Entry 8FCZ (X-ray diffraction, 3.70 A resolution); this record covers chains A and C of the 4 polymer chains in the assembly.

== Chain A ==
Name: Rhodopsin
Source organism: Bos taurus
UniProtKB: P02699 (OPSD_BOVIN); numbering as in UniProt (aligned over 1-348)
Amino-acid sequence (348 residues; each row starts with the number of its first residue):
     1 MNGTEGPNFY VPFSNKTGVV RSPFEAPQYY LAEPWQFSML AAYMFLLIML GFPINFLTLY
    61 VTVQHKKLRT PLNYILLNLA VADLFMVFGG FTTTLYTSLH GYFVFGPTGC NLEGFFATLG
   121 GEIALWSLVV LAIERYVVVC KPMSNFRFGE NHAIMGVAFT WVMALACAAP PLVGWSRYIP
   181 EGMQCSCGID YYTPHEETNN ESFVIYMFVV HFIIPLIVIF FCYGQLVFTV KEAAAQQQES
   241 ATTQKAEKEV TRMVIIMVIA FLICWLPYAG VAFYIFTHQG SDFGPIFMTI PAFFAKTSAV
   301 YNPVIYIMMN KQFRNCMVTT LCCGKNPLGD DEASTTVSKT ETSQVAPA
Unresolved in the structure: 148-150, 231-240, 324-348
Cystine bridges: Cys-110/Cys-187
Covalent attachments: N-acetylglucosamine (NAG) linked to Asn-2; glycan linked to Asn-15; retinal (RET) linked to Lys-296
Ligand contacts: retinal (RET): Glu-113, Gly-114, Ala-117, Thr-118, Gly-121, Glu-122, Leu-125, Ser-186, Cys-187, Gly-188, Ile-189, Tyr-191, Met-207, Phe-208, His-211, Phe-212, Phe-261, Trp-265, Tyr-268, Ala-269, Ala-292
Swiss-Prot annotation at these positions:
  - region: Asp-330 to Ala-348 (Interaction with SAG)
  - motif: Glu-134 to Tyr-136 ('Ionic lock' involved in activated form stabilization)
  - binding site (Zn(2+)): Glu-201, Gln-279
  - site: Glu-113 (Plays an important role in the conformation switch to the active conformation)
  - modified residue: Met-1 (N-acetylmethionine), Lys-296 (N6-(retinylidene)lysine), Ser-334 (Phosphoserine), Thr-335 (Phosphothreonine), Thr-336 (Phosphothreonine), Ser-338 (Phosphoserine), Thr-340 (Phosphothreonine), Thr-342 (Phosphothreonine), Ser-343 (Phosphoserine)
  - lipidation (S-palmitoyl cysteine): Cys-322, Cys-323
  - glycosylation (N-linked (GlcNAc...) asparagine): Asn-2, Asn-15
  - mutagenesis: Asn-2 (N2C: Stabilized by a disulfide bond and normal light absorption; when associated with C-282 and D-15), Asn-15 (N15D: Normal light absorption; when associated with C-2 and C-282), Gly-90 (G90D: Increased thermal stability and decreased retinal uptake. Decreases stability of the inactive conformation), Thr-94 (T94I: Stabilizes the activated conformation and hinders hydrolysis of the covalent bond that retains all-trans-retinol), Glu-113 (E113Q: Causes shift to the activated conformation), Met-257 (M257Y: Causes shift to the activated conformation), Asp-282 (D282C: Stabilized by a disulfide bond and normal light absorption; when associated with C-2 and D-15)
What the authors report for this chain:
  - post-translational modification sites: Asn-2, Asn-15
  - mutagenesis - N2Q, N15Q: abolished binding to Nanobody Nb2 (chain C)
  - contacts within the chain: Arg-135/Glu-247 (salt bridge)
  - mutagenesis - N15Q: decreased expression
  - binding site for retinal: Lys-296
  - disease-associated variants - P23H: decreased stability (citing earlier work)

== Chain C ==
Name: Nanobody Nb2
Source organism: Lama glama
Notes: antibody fragment or engineered binder
Amino-acid sequence (126 residues; numbered 1 to 126; the number before each row is that of its first residue):
     1 QVQLVESGGG LVQPGGSLRL SCAASGFTFS KYAMNWVRQP PGKGLEWVSG IRPSGDNPTY
    61 ADSVEGRFTI IRDNDKKMVY LQMTSLKTED TAVYYCTRGY GTMTIEGQGT QVTVSSHHHH
   121 HHEPEA
Unresolved in the structure: 115-126
Cystine bridges: Cys-22/Cys-96
What the authors report for this chain:
  - binding site for N-acetylglucosamine: Gly-44, Leu-45, Arg-52, Asp-56, Asn-57, Thr-102

== Chain A / chain C interface ==
Residue-residue contacts (14; chain A residue first):
  Met-1(A) / Trp-47(C)  hydrophobic
  Met-1(A) / Gly-50(C)
  Met-1(A) / Ile-51(C)
  Met-1(A) / Thr-59(C)
  Met-1(A) / Tyr-100(C)  hydrophobic
  Glu-5(A) / Gly-99(C)
  Glu-5(A) / Tyr-100(C)
  Glu-5(A) / Gly-101(C)
  Pro-7(A) / Met-103(C)
  Pro-194(A) / Tyr-32(C)  hydrophobic
  Glu-196(A) / Thr-28(C)
  Glu-201(A) / Lys-31(C)
  Gln-279(A) / Tyr-100(C)
  Gly-280(A) / Tyr-100(C)
Other interface residues (no listed pair), chain A (10 interface residues in all): Gly-6, Tyr-10
Other interface residues (no listed pair), chain C (12 interface residues in all): Asn-35
The authors on this interface:
  - residue pairs: Gly-280(A)/Tyr-100(C)
  - epitope / paratope residues, chain A: Pro-194(A), Glu-196(A), Glu-201(A), Gly-280(A)
  - interface residues, chain A: Pro-194(A), Glu-196(A), Glu-201(A)
  - epitope / paratope residues, chain C: Thr-28(C), Lys-31(C), Tyr-32(C), Trp-47(C), Asp-62(C), Gly-99(C), Tyr-100(C), Gly-101(C), Met-103(C)
  - interface residues, chain C: Thr-28(C), Lys-31(C), Tyr-32(C), Trp-47(C), Asp-62(C), Gly-99(C), Tyr-100(C), Gly-101(C), Met-103(C)
  - hot spots on chain C (mutagenesis) - F27A, Y32A, R98A, G99A, Y100A, G101A: decreased binding to Rhodopsin (chain A)

== Summary ==
10 residues of chain A face 12 of chain C across their interface. The paper describes a contact between
Gly-280(A) and Tyr-100(C). The paper reports a binding site for N-acetylglucosamine at Gly-44(C), Leu-45(C)
and Arg-52(C) among others; F27A, Y32A and R98A of chain C, among others, reduce binding to Rhodopsin (chain
A); 9 substitutions were tested in all.
Here chain A is Rhodopsin (Bos taurus) and chain C is Nanobody Nb2 (Lama glama). Entry 8FCZ (Crystal structure
of ground-state rhodopsin in complex with a nanobody) was determined by X-ray diffraction (same publication as
8FD0 and 8FD1).
